7V6W - chains C and A of the 8 polymer chains in the assembly; structure by X-ray diffraction, 2.55 A resolution.

== Chain C (and A) ==
Name: Antitoxin
From: Staphylococcus aureus (strain NCTC 8325 / PS 47)
Notes: chain A of this document is another copy of the same molecule, construct and numbering; everything in this record applies to it too
UniProtKB: Q2FVF7 (Q2FVF7_STAA8); residues 1-85 here = UniProt positions 1-85
Amino-acid sequence (85 residues; numbered 1 to 85; the number before each row is that of its first residue):
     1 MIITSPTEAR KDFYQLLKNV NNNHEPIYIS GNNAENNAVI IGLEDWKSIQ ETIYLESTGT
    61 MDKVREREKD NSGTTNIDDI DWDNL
Not modelled in the structure: 57-85 (chain A: 59-85)
What the authors report for this chain:
  - binding site for the 26-nt DNA strand: Thr7, Arg10, Tyr14
  - binding site for the 26-nt DNA strand: Pro6, Thr7, Arg10, Tyr14, Lys18, Asn32
  - conformationally variable residues: Thr7, Tyr14
  - specificity-determining residues: Thr7, Arg10, Tyr14
  - self-association interface (contacts with another copy of this molecule); pairs are residue here / residue on that copy: Thr7-Tyr14 (hydrogen bond)
  - binding site for the 26-nt DNA strand: Pro6, Thr7

== Interface between chain C and chain A ==
Residue-residue contacts (8; chain C residue first):
  Met1(C) - Met1(A)  hydrophobic
  Met1(C) - Tyr28(A)  hydrophobic
  Ile3(C) - Ile3(A)  hydrophobic
  Ile3(C) - Tyr28(A)  hydrophobic
  Ile3(C) - Ser30(A)
  Tyr28(C) - Met1(A)
  Tyr28(C) - Ile3(A)  hydrophobic
  Ser30(C) - Ile3(A)

== In short ==
The chain C/chain A interface involves 4 residues from each chain. The paper reports a binding site for the
26-nt DNA strand at Thr7(C), Arg10(C) and Tyr14(C) among others; specificity determinants Thr7(C), Arg10(C)
and Tyr14(C).
Chain C and chain A are both Antitoxin (Staphylococcus aureus (strain NCTC 8325 / PS 47)); the structure,
Crystal structure of heterohexameric Sa2YoeB-Sa2YefM complex bound to 26bp-DNA, was determined by X-ray
diffraction (same publication as 7V5Y and 7V5Z).
